6DS2 - chains A and C of the 4 polymer chains in the assembly; structure by X-ray diffraction, 2.10 A resolution.

# Chain A (and C)
Protein: Protein S100-A8
Source organism: Homo sapiens
Notes: chain C of this document is another copy of the same molecule, construct and numbering; everything in this record applies to it too
UniProtKB: P05109 (S10A8_HUMAN); residue numbers follow UniProt; this construct covers 1-93
Amino-acid sequence (93 residues; numbered 1 to 93; the number before each row is that of its first residue):
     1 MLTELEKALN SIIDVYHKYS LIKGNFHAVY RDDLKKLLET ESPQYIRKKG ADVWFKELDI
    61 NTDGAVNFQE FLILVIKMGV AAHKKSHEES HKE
Not modelled in the structure: 90-93
Construct notes: engineered mutation S42 (Cys in P05109)
Curated features (UniProtKB/Swiss-Prot):
  - binding site (Zn(2+)): H17, H27, H83, H87
  - binding site (Ca(2+)): D33, D59, N61, D63, E70
Metal / ion sites: Ni2+: H17, H27 (shared with 4 residues of chain B); Na+ site 1: S20, K23, N25, A28; Na+ site 2: D59, N61, D63, A65, E70
Reported in the primary citation:
  - Ni2+ coordination: H17, H27, H83, H87
  - conformationally variable residues (side-chain flip): H87

# How chain A and chain C interact
Pairs across the interface (12; chain A residue first):
  I60(A) - I73(C)  hydrophobic
  I60(A) - I76(C)  hydrophobic
  I60(A) - K77(C)  hydrogen bond (backbone-side chain)
  N61(A) - I76(C)
  N61(A) - V80(C)
  T62(A) - V80(C)
  I73(A) - I60(C)  hydrophobic
  I76(A) - I60(C)  hydrophobic
  I76(A) - N61(C)
  K77(A) - I60(C)
  V80(A) - N61(C)
  V80(A) - T62(C)
Other interface residues (no listed pair), chain A (8 interface residues in all): D59
Other interface residues (no listed pair), chain C (8 interface residues in all): K84

# In short
Chain A and chain C each contribute 8 residues to their interface; the contacts include 1 hydrogen bond. The
hydrogen-bonded pair is I60(A)-K77(C). From UniProt: 4 Zn2+-binding residues and 5 Ca2+-binding residues on
chain A. The paper reports Ni2+ coordination by H17(A), H27(A) and H83(A) among others; conformational
variability at H87(A).
Both chains are Protein S100-A8 (Homo sapiens). Entry 6DS2 (Crystal structure of Ni(II)-bound human
calprotectin) was determined by X-ray diffraction.
